PDB entry 8QKO | electron microscopy, 3.73 A resolution | chains B and G of the 12 polymer chains in the assembly

# Chain B (and G)
Protein: Gap junction alpha-1 protein
Organism: Homo sapiens
Notes: chain G of this document is another copy of the same molecule, construct and numbering; everything in this record applies to it too
UniProt: P17302 (CXA1_HUMAN); the author numbering skips numbers that UniProt does not, so the offset changes along the chain: 0-104 = UniProt 1-105; 106-382 = UniProt 106-382
Sequence (382 residues; each row starts with the number of its first residue; note: 1 number in that range is skipped by the numbering (no residue carries it; nothing is unmodelled there); numbering starts at 0):
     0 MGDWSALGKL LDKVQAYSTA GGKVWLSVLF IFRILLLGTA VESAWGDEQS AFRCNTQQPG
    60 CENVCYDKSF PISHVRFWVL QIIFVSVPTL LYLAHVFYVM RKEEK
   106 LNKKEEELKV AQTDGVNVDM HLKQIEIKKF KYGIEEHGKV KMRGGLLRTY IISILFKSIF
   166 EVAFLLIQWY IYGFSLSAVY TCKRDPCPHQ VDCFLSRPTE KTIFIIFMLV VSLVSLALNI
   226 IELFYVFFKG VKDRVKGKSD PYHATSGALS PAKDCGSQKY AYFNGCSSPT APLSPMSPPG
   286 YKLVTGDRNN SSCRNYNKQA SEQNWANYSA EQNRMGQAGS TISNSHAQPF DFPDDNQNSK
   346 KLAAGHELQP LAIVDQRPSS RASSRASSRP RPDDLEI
Disordered / not traced: 0, 106-150, 236-382
Disulfide bonds: Cys53-Cys198, Cys60-Cys192, Cys64-Cys187
Curated features (UniProtKB/Swiss-Prot):
  - modified residue: Ser4 (Phosphoserine), Tyr247 (Phosphotyrosine), Ser255 (Phosphoserine), Ser262 (Phosphoserine), Cys271 (S-nitrosocysteine), Thr275 (Phosphothreonine), Ser306 (Phosphoserine), Ser314 (Phosphoserine), Ser325 (Phosphoserine), Thr326 (Phosphothreonine), Ser328 (Phosphoserine), Ser330 (Phosphoserine), Ser344 (Phosphoserine), Ser365 (Phosphoserine), Ser368 (Phosphoserine), Ser369 (Phosphoserine), Ser373 (Phosphoserine)
  - cross-link (Glycyl lysine isopeptide (Lys-Gly)): Lys144 (interchain with G-Cter in SUMO), Lys237 (interchain with G-Cter in SUMO)

# How chain B and chain G interact
Residue-residue contacts (19):
  Cys53(B) with Gln56(G)
  Asn54(B) with Thr55(G), hydrogen bond; Gln56(G), hydrogen bond (side chain-backbone); Gln57(G), hydrogen bond (side chain-backbone)
  Thr55(B) with Asn54(G), hydrogen bond; Gln56(G), hydrogen bond (backbone-side chain)
  Gln56(B) with Cys53(G); Thr55(G); Gln56(G)
  Gln57(B) with Asn54(G)
  Pro193(B) with Asn54(G); Gln195(G); Asp197(G)
  His194(B) with Gln195(G), hydrogen bond; Asp197(G), salt bridge
  Gln195(B) with Pro193(G); His194(G), hydrogen bond; Gln195(G)
  Asp197(B) with Pro193(G)
Interface residues without a listed pair, chain B (10 interface residues in all): Glu61

# Overview
10 residues of chain B face 9 of chain G across their interface, with 7 hydrogen bonds and 1 salt bridge.
Polar contacts include His194(B)-Asp197(G), Asn54(B)-Thr55(G) and Asn54(B)-Gln56(G).
Both chains are Gap junction alpha-1 protein (Homo sapiens). Entry 8QKO (Connexin-43 gap junction channel in
complex with mefloquine) was determined by electron microscopy together with 8QJF, 8QJH, 8QK6 and 8QKI from
the same study.
